Entry 7JU7 (X-ray diffraction, 1.60 A resolution); this record covers chain A.

# Chain A
Molecule: 3C-like proteinase
Source organism: Severe acute respiratory syndrome coronavirus 2
Notes: EC 3.4.22.69
Reference sequence: P0DTD1 (R1AB_SARS2); residues 1-306 here correspond to UniProt positions 3264-3569 (UniProt number = residue number + 3263)
Chain sequence (306 residues; row label = number of the first residue in the row):
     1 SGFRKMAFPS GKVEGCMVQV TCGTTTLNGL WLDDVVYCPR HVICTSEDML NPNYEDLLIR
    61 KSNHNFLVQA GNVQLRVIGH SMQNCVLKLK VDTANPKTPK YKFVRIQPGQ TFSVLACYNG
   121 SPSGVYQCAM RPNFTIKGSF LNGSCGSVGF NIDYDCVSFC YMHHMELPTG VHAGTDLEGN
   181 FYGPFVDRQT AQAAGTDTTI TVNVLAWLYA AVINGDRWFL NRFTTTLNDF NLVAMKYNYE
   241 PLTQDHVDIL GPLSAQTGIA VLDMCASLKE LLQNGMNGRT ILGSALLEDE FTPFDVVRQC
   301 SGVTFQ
Disordered / not traced: 305-306
Residues lining bound ligands: Masitinib (G65): Gly-23, Thr-24, Thr-25, His-41, Cys-44, Thr-45, Ser-46, Met-49, Phe-140, Leu-141, Asn-142, Ser-144, Cys-145, His-163, His-164, Met-165, Glu-166, His-172, Asp-187
Swiss-Prot annotation at these positions:
  - active site: His-41 (For 3CL-PRO activity), Cys-145 (Nucleophile)
  - site: Gln-306 (Cleavage)
  - cross-link (Glycyl lysine isopeptide (Lys-Gly)): Lys-5 (interchain with G-Cter in ubiquitin), Lys-90 (interchain with G-Cter in ubiquitin)
What the authors report for this chain:
  - binding site for Masitinib: His-41, Cys-44 to Ser-46, Cys-145, His-163, His-164
  - catalytic residues: His-41, Cys-145 (citing earlier work)

# Summary
Ligands of chain A: Masitinib. From UniProt: active-site residues His-41 and Cys-145. From the paper:
catalytic residues His-41 and Cys-145; a binding site for Masitinib at His-41, Cys-44 and Cys-145 among
others.
Chain A is 3C-like proteinase (Severe acute respiratory syndrome coronavirus 2); the structure, The crystal
structure of SARS-CoV-2 Main Protease in complex with masitinib, was determined by X-ray diffraction (same
publication as 7L5D).
